7Z8N - chains A and D of the 4 polymer chains in the assembly; structure by X-ray diffraction, 2.64 A resolution.

== Chain A (and D) ==
Name: Histidine kinase
From: Pseudomonas aeruginosa PAO1
Notes: EC 2.7.13.3; chain D of this document is another copy of the same molecule, construct and numbering; everything in this record applies to it too
Reference sequence: G3XD98 (G3XD98_PSEAE); residues 220-512 here = UniProt positions 220-512
Chain sequence (317 residues; row label = number of the first residue in the row):
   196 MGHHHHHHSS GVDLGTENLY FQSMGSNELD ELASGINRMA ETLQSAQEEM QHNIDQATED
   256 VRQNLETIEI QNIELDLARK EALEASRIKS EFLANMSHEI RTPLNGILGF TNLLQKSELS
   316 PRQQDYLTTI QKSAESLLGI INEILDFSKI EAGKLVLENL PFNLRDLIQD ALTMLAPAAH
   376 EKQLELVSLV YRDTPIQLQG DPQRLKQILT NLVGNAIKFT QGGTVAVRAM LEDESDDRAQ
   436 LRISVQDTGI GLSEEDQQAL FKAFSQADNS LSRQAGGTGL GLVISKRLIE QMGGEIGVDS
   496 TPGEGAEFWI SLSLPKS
Disordered / not traced: 196-220
Sequence notes: initiating methionine (196); expression tag (197-219)
Modified residues: Mse196, Mse219 (selenomethionine); Mse234, Mse245, Mse291, Mse369, Mse425, Mse487 (selenomethionine; parent Met)
Metal / ion sites: Ca2+ near G500 (its only coordinating residue here)
What the authors report for this chain:
  - post-translational modification sites: H293 (proposed by the authors, not directly observed)
  - self-association interface (contacts with another copy of this molecule); pairs are residue here / residue on that copy: N259-N259
  - mutagenesis - N410D: abolished catalytic activity (citing earlier work)
  - mutagenesis - N410D: abolished signaling

== How chain A and chain D interact ==
Residue-residue contacts (97):
  V256(A) with V256(D), hydrophobic
  N259(A) with N259(D); L260(D)
  L260(A) with N259(D)
  T262(A) with I263(D)
  I263(A) with T262(D); I263(D), hydrophobic; Q266(D)
  Q266(A) with I263(D); Q266(D); N267(D); L270(D)
  N267(A) with Q266(D), hydrogen bond (backbone-side chain)
  E269(A) with L270(D)
  L270(A) with Q266(D); E269(D); L270(D), hydrophobic
  E279(A) with R468(D), salt bridge
  R282(A) with R468(D)
  E286(A) with R468(D), salt bridge; A470(D)
  F287(A) with L288(D), hydrophobic; F342(D), hydrophobic; A470(D); L475(D), hydrophobic
  L288(A) with F287(D), hydrophobic; Mse291(D), hydrophobic
  N290(A) with A470(D), hydrogen bond (side chain-backbone); G471(D); G472(D)
  Mse291(A) with L288(D), hydrophobic; Mse291(D); I339(D), hydrophobic; L475(D)
  E294(A) with I335(D); G474(D); L475(D), hydrogen bond (side chain-backbone)
  I295(A) with I295(D), hydrophobic; L332(D), hydrophobic; I335(D), hydrophobic
  P298(A) with S328(D)
  I302(A) with I325(D); S328(D); A329(D), hydrophobic; L332(D), hydrophobic
  F305(A) with Y321(D), hydrophobic; T324(D); I325(D), hydrophobic
  T306(A) with I325(D)
  L308(A) with Y321(D)
  L309(A) with Q318(D); Y321(D), hydrophobic; L322(D), hydrophobic; I325(D), hydrophobic
  S312(A) with R317(D); Q318(D), hydrogen bond
  E313(A) with Q318(D), hydrogen bond (backbone-side chain)
  L314(A) with L314(D), hydrophobic; Q318(D)
  Q318(A) with L309(D); S312(D), hydrogen bond; E313(D), hydrogen bond (side chain-backbone); L314(D)
  Y321(A) with F305(D), hydrophobic; L308(D); L309(D), hydrophobic
  L322(A) with L309(D), hydrophobic
  T324(A) with F305(D)
  I325(A) with I302(D); F305(D), hydrophobic; T306(D); L309(D), hydrophobic
  S328(A) with P298(D); I302(D)
  A329(A) with I302(D), hydrophobic
  S331(A) with P298(D)
  L332(A) with I295(D), hydrophobic; L299(D); I302(D), hydrophobic
  I335(A) with E294(D); I295(D), hydrophobic
  I339(A) with Mse291(D), hydrophobic
  F342(A) with F287(D), hydrophobic
  R468(A) with E279(D), salt bridge; R282(D); I283(D); E286(D), salt bridge
  A470(A) with I283(D), hydrophobic; E286(D); F287(D); N290(D), hydrogen bond (backbone-side chain)
  G471(A) with N290(D), hydrogen bond (backbone-side chain)
  G472(A) with N290(D)
  G474(A) with E294(D)
  L475(A) with F287(D), hydrophobic; Mse291(D), hydrophobic; E294(D), hydrogen bond (backbone-side chain)
Other interface residues (no listed pair), chain A (53 interface residues in all): A273, I283, L299, G301, R317, I336, E338, Q469
Other interface residues (no listed pair), chain D (52 interface residues in all): A273, K284, G301, Q469, V478

== Summary ==
53 residues of chain A and 52 residues of chain D are in contact, with 10 hydrogen bonds and 4 salt bridges.
Polar contacts include E279(A)-R468(D), E286(A)-R468(D) and N267(A)-Q266(D). The paper reports that N410D of
chain A abolishes catalytic activity; a modification site at H293(A).
Both chains are Histidine kinase (Pseudomonas aeruginosa PAO1). Entry 7Z8N (GacS histidine kinase from
Pseudomonas aeruginosa) was determined by X-ray diffraction together with 7QZ2 and 7QZO from the same study.
